Entry 7PA8 (X-ray diffraction, 3.15 A resolution); this record covers chains AAA and YYY of the 15 polymer chains in the assembly.

# Chain AAA
Name: Major capsid protein VP1
Source organism: JC polyomavirus
UniProt: P03089 (VP1_POVJC); residues 22-289 here correspond to UniProt positions 23-290 (UniProt number = residue number + 1)
Sequence (272 residues; each row starts with the number of its first residue):
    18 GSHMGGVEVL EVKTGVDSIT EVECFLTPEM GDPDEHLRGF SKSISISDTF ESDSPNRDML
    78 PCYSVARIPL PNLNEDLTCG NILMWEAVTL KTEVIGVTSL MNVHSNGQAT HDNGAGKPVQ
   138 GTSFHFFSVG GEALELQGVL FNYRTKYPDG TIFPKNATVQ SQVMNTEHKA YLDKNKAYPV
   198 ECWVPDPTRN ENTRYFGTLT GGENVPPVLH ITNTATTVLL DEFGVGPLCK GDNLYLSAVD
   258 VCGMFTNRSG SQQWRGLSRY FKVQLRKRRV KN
Unresolved in the structure: 18-23, 92-97
Construct notes: expression tag (18-21)

# Chain YYY
Name: Fab 27C2 heavy chain
Source organism: Homo sapiens
Notes: antibody fragment or engineered binder
Sequence (398 residues; numbered 1 to 403; 5 numbers in that range are skipped by the numbering (no residue carries them; nothing is unmodelled there); the number before each row is that of its first residue):
     1 EVQLVESGGG LVKPGGSLRL SCAASGFTFS SYTMNWVRQA PGKGLQWVSS ISSSSTYMYY
    61 GDSVKGRFTI SRDNARNSLY LQMNSLRVED TAVYYCARYA HDWNVDYWGQ GTLVTVSSAS
   121 TKGPSVFPLA P
   137 SSKSTSGGTA ALGCLVKDYF PEPVTVSWNS GALTSGVHTF PAVLQSSGLY SLSSVVTVPS
   197 SSLGTQTYIC NVNHKPSNTK VDKKVEPKSC DKTHTCPPCP APELLGGPSV FLFPPKPKDT
   257 LMISRTPEVT CVVVDVSHED PEVKFNWYVD GVEVHNAKTK PREEQYNSTY RVVSVLTVLH
   317 QDWLNGKEYK CKVSNKALPA PIEKTISKAK GQPREPQVYT LPPSRDELTK NQVSLTCLVK
   377 GFYPSDIAVE WESNGQPENN YKTTPPV
Unresolved in the structure: 137-146, 169-172, 193-205, 222-403
Cystine bridges: Cys-22/Cys-96, Cys-150/Cys-206

# Interface between chain AAA and chain YYY
Contacting residue pairs - 9 pairs, chain AAA then chain YYY:
  Asp-65(AAA) with Trp-103(YYY), hydrogen bond (backbone-side chain)
  Thr-66(AAA) with Tyr-32(YYY), hydrogen bond; Arg-98(YYY)
  Phe-67(AAA) with His-101(YYY)
  Glu-68(AAA) with Ser-31(YYY); Tyr-32(YYY); Ala-100(YYY); His-101(YYY), hydrogen bond (side chain-backbone)
  Ser-69(AAA) with Tyr-32(YYY)
Interface residues without a listed pair, chain YYY (7 interface residues in all): Tyr-99

# In short
5 residues of chain AAA face 7 of chain YYY across their interface; the contacts include 3 hydrogen bonds.
Polar contacts include Asp-65(AAA)/Trp-103(YYY), Thr-66(AAA)/Tyr-32(YYY) and Glu-68(AAA)/His-101(YYY).
Here chain AAA is Major capsid protein VP1 (JC polyomavirus) and chain YYY is Fab 27C2 heavy chain (Homo
sapiens). Entry 7PA8 (JC polyomavirus VP1 in complex with Fab 27C2) was determined by X-ray diffraction.
